Entry 4QZX (X-ray diffraction, 2.60 A resolution); this record covers chains F and G of the 28 polymer chains in the assembly.

[Chain F]
Protein: Probable proteasome subunit alpha type-7
Organism: Saccharomyces cerevisiae
Notes: EC 3.4.25.1
UniProt: P21242 (PSA7_YEAST); residues -3 to 284 here correspond to UniProt positions 1-288 (UniProt number = residue number + 4)
Chain sequence (288 residues; each row starts with the number of its first residue; numbers below 1 keep their minus sign (Met-3 is residue -3)):
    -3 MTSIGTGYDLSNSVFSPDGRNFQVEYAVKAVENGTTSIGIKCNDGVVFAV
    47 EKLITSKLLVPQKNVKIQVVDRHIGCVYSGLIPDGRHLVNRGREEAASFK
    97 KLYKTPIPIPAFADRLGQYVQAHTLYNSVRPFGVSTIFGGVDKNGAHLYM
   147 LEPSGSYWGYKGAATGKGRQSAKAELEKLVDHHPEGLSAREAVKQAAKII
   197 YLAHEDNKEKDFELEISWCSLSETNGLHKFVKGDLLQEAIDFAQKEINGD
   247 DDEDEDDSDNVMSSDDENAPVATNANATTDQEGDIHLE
Not modelled in the structure: -3 to 1, 245-284
Curated features (UniProtKB/Swiss-Prot):
  - modified residue: Thr-2 (N-acetylthreonine)

[Chain G]
Protein: Proteasome subunit alpha type-1
Organism: Saccharomyces cerevisiae
Notes: EC 3.4.25.1
UniProt: P21243 (PSA1_YEAST); residues -8 to 243 here correspond to UniProt positions 1-252 (UniProt number = residue number + 9)
Chain sequence (252 residues; each row starts with the number of its first residue; numbers below 1 keep their minus sign (Met-8 is residue -8)):
    -8 MSGAAAASAAGYDRHITIFSPEGRLYQVEYAFKATNQTNINSLAVRGKDC
    42 TVVISQKKVPDKLLDPTTVSYIFCISRTIGMVVNGPIPDARNAALRAKAE
    92 AAEFRYKYGYDMPCDVLAKRMANLSQIYTQRAYMRPLGVILTFVSVDEEL
   142 GPSIYKTDPAGYYVGYKATATGPKQQEITTNLENHFKKSKIDHINEESWE
   192 KVVEFAITHMIDALGTEFSKNDLEVGVATKDKFFTLSAENIEERLVAIAE
   242 QD
Not modelled in the structure: -8 to 1, 243
Ion coordination: Mg2+: Thr8, Tyr119, Arg122, Met125

[Interface between chain F and chain G]
Contacting residue pairs (62; chain F residue first):
  Thr2(F) with His6(G), hydrogen bond (backbone-side chain)
  Gly3(F) with His6(G)
  Tyr4(F) with Arg5(G); His6(G); Tyr21(G)
  Ser9(F) with Arg126(G)
  Val10(F) with His6(G); Gln18(G)
  Phe11(F) with Gln18(G), hydrogen bond (backbone-side chain); Tyr21(G); Ala22(G), hydrophobic; Arg126(G); Pro127(G)
  Ser12(F) with Tyr21(G)
  Pro13(F) with Tyr21(G), hydrophobic; Lys24(G), hydrogen bond (backbone-side chain)
  Asp14(F) with Lys24(G)
  Gly15(F) with Tyr21(G); Ala25(G)
  Lys37(F) with Asp56(G), salt bridge
  Asp110(F) with Arg82(G)
  Gln114(F) with Arg82(G), hydrogen bond (side chain-backbone); Asn83(G); Leu86(G)
  Gln117(F) with Pro79(G); Asp80(G); Asn83(G), hydrogen bond; Arg126(G), hydrogen bond
  Thr120(F) with Arg126(G), hydrogen bond (backbone-side chain)
  Leu121(F) with Tyr124(G); Arg126(G); Leu128(G), hydrophobic
  Tyr122(F) with Tyr124(G); Met125(G), hydrophobic
  Ser150(F) with Pro79(G)
  Gly151(F) with Pro79(G)
  Ser152(F) with Ile78(G); Pro79(G)
  Tyr153(F) with Arg82(G), hydrogen bond (backbone-side chain)
  Trp154(F) with Leu55(G), hydrophobic; Thr59(G); Val60(G), hydrophobic; Ser61(G); Tyr62(G); Ile78(G), hydrophobic; Arg82(G)
  Gly155(F) with Leu55(G); Asp56(G), hydrogen bond (backbone-backbone); Thr59(G), hydrogen bond (backbone-side chain)
  Tyr156(F) with Leu54(G); Leu55(G); Asp56(G)
  Lys157(F) with Lys53(G); Leu54(G), hydrogen bond (backbone-backbone); Leu55(G)
  Gly158(F) with Leu54(G), hydrogen bond (backbone-backbone)
  Lys169(F) with Leu54(G)
  Leu172(F) with Leu54(G)
  Glu173(F) with Lys53(G), salt bridge; Leu54(G)
  Val176(F) with Leu54(G), hydrophobic
  Asp177(F) with Lys53(G), salt bridge
Also at the interface, not in a pair above, chain F (32 interface residues in all): Tyr145
Also at the interface, not in a pair above, chain G (29 interface residues in all): Asp52, Pro57, Gly129

[Summary]
The interface between chain F and chain G involves 32 residues on one side and 29 on the other; the contacts
include 12 hydrogen bonds and 3 salt bridges. Among the polar pairs are Lys37(F)-Asp56(G), Glu173(F)-Lys53(G)
and Asp177(F)-Lys53(G).
Chain F is Probable proteasome subunit alpha type-7 and chain G is Proteasome subunit alpha type-1, both from
Saccharomyces cerevisiae; the structure, yCP beta5-C63F mutant in complex with the epoxyketone inhibitor ONX
0914, was determined by X-ray diffraction, deposited together with 4QUX, 4QUY, 4QV0, 4QV1, 4QV3, 4QV4 and 42
further entries.
